Entry 6LDW (X-ray diffraction, 1.60 A resolution); this record covers chains L and H of the 3 polymer chains in the assembly.

Chain L:
Molecule: Fab light chain
Source organism: Oryctolagus cuniculus
Notes: antibody fragment or engineered binder
Chain sequence (238 residues; each row starts with the number of its first residue):
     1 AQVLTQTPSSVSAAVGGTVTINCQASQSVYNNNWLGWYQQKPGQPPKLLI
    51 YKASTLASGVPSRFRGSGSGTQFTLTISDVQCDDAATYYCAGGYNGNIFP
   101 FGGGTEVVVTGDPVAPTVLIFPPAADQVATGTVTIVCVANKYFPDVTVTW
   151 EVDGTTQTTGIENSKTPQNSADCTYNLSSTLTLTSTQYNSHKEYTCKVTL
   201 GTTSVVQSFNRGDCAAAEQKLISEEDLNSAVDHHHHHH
Disordered / not traced: 1, 214-238
Disulfides: C23-C90, C82-C173, C137-C196

Chain H:
Molecule: Fab heavy chain
Source organism: Oryctolagus cuniculus
Notes: antibody fragment or engineered binder
Chain sequence (239 residues; each row starts with the number of its first residue):
     1 QSVEESGGRLVTPGTPLTLTCTVSGFSLTSYDMSWVRQAPGKGLEYIGFI
    51 SSTTGGTYYASWAKGRFTISKTSTTVDLKITSPTTEDTATYFCAAGSWYN
   101 MWGPGTLVTVSSGQPKAPSVFPLAPCCGDTPSSTMTLGCLVKGYLPEPVT
   151 VTWNSGTLTNGVRTFPSVRQSSGLYSLSSVVSVTSSSQPVTCNVAHPATN
   201 TKVDKTVAPSTCSKPAAAEQKLISEEDLNSAVDHHHHHH
Disordered / not traced: 127-134, 185-188, 211-239
Disulfides: C21-C93, C139-C192

Chain L / chain H interface:
Contacting residue pairs (57; chain L residue first):
  W34(L) with S97(H); W98(H)
  L35(L) with W98(H)
  Y38(L) with W98(H), hydrogen bond (side chain-backbone); Y99(H)
  Q40(L) with Q38(H), hydrogen bond
  P45(L) with F92(H), hydrophobic; W102(H), hydrophobic; G103(H)
  P46(L) with L44(H), hydrophobic; W102(H)
  L48(L) with W98(H); N100(H)
  Y51(L) with W98(H), hydrophobic
  K52(L) with W98(H)
  Y89(L) with Q38(H); K42(H); G43(H); L44(H), hydrophobic
  N97(L) with Y58(H)
  F99(L) with Y46(H); F49(H), hydrophobic
  F101(L) with V36(H), hydrophobic; L44(H); Y46(H); Y99(H), hydrophobic
  L119(L) with T136(H)
  I120(L) with P125(H)
  F121(L) with L123(H); A124(H); P125(H); T136(H)
  P122(L) with A124(H); C126(H)
  A124(L) with P122(H)
  Q127(L) with F121(H); L140(H)
  T132(L) with K142(H)
  T134(L) with L140(H); K142(H), hydrogen bond
  V136(L) with L123(H), hydrophobic; S178(H)
  V138(L) with F165(H), hydrophobic
  N140(L) with R163(H), hydrogen bond
  E162(L) with V168(H); Q170(H)
  N163(L) with V168(H)
  S164(L) with F165(H); P166(H), hydrogen bond (side chain-backbone)
  K165(L) with P166(H)
  T166(L) with F165(H)
  N176(L) with R163(H); F165(H)
  L177(L) with F165(H)
  S178(L) with F165(H)
  F209(L) with C126(H), hydrophobic
  D213(L) with C126(H)
Other interface residues (no listed pair), chain L (42 interface residues in all): N33, G36, Q44, A91, D126, T130, V133, N210
Other interface residues (no listed pair), chain H (34 interface residues in all): E45, P104, T164, V180

In short:
Chain L and chain H form an interface of 42 and 34 residues respectively, with 5 hydrogen bonds. Polar
contacts include Y38(L)-W98(H), Q40(L)-Q38(H) and T134(L)-K142(H).
Chain L is Fab light chain and chain H is Fab heavy chain, both from Oryctolagus cuniculus; the structure,
Structure of antibody C9 in complex with methylated peptide, was determined by X-ray diffraction, deposited
together with 6LDX.
